PDB entry 7XF3 | X-ray diffraction, 1.91 A resolution | chains A and B of the 3 polymer chains in the assembly

# Chain A
Protein: MHC class I antigen
From: Homo sapiens
UniProtKB: F4NBQ1 (F4NBQ1_HUMAN); residues 1-274 here correspond to UniProt positions 25-298 (UniProt number = residue number + 24)
Chain sequence (276 residues; each row starts with the number of its first residue):
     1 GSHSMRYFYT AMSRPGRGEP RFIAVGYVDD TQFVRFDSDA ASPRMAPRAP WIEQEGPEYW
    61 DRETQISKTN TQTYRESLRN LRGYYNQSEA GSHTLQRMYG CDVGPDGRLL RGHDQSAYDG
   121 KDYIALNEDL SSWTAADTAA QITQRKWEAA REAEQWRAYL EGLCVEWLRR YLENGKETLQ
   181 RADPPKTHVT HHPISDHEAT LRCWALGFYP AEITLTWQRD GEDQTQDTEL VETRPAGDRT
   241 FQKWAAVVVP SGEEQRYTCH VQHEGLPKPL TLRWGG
Differences from the reference sequence: expression tag (275-276)
Cystine bridges: C101-C164, C203-C259

# Chain B
Protein: Beta-2-microglobulin
From: Homo sapiens
UniProtKB: P61769 (B2MG_HUMAN); residues 1-99 here correspond to UniProt positions 21-119 (UniProt number = residue number + 20)
Chain sequence (99 residues; numbered 1 to 99; the number before each row is that of its first residue):
     1 IQRTPKIQVY SRHPAENGKS NFLNCYVSGF HPSDIEVDLL KNGERIEKVE HSDLSFSKDW
    61 SFYLLYYTEF TPTEKDEYAC RVNHVTLSQP KIVKWDRDM
Swiss-Prot annotation at these positions:
  - modified residue: Q2 (Pyrrolidone carboxylic acid)
  - glycosylation: I1 (N-linked (Glc) (glycation) isoleucine), K19 (N-linked (Glc) (glycation) lysine), K41 (N-linked (Glc) (glycation) lysine), K48 (N-linked (Glc) (glycation) lysine), K58 (N-linked (Glc) (glycation) lysine), K91 (N-linked (Glc) (glycation) lysine), K94 (N-linked (Glc) (glycation) lysine)
Cystine bridges: C25-C80

# How chain A and chain B interact
Residue-residue contacts (53):
  F8(A) - S55(B)
  F8(A) - F56(B)
  Y9(A) - F56(B)
  T10(A) - F56(B)
  T10(A) - F62(B)
  M12(A) - S33(B)  hydrogen bond
  R17(A) - D34(B)  salt bridge
  V25(A) - L54(B)
  V25(A) - S55(B)
  Y27(A) - S55(B)
  Y27(A) - Y63(B)  hydrogen bond
  Q32(A) - D53(B)  hydrogen bond
  R35(A) - D53(B)  salt bridge
  R48(A) - D53(B)  salt bridge
  Q96(A) - H31(B)  hydrogen bond
  Q96(A) - F56(B)
  Q96(A) - W60(B)  hydrogen bond (side chain-backbone)
  Q96(A) - F62(B)
  R97(A) - F56(B)
  M98(A) - F56(B)  hydrophobic
  M98(A) - K58(B)
  M98(A) - W60(B)  hydrophobic
  Q115(A) - W60(B)
  S116(A) - W60(B)
  A117(A) - W60(B)  hydrophobic
  D119(A) - H31(B)
  G120(A) - R3(B)  hydrogen bond (backbone-side chain)
  G120(A) - H31(B)
  G120(A) - W60(B)
  D122(A) - W60(B)  hydrogen bond
  H192(A) - D98(B)  salt bridge
  R202(A) - D98(B)  hydrogen bond (side chain-backbone)
  R202(A) - M99(B)
  W204(A) - D98(B)
  W204(A) - M99(B)
  V231(A) - Q8(B)
  E232(A) - K6(B)  salt bridge
  E232(A) - Q8(B)  hydrogen bond (backbone-side chain)
  E232(A) - Y26(B)
  E232(A) - S28(B)  hydrogen bond
  R234(A) - Q8(B)  hydrogen bond
  R234(A) - Y10(B)
  R234(A) - M99(B)  hydrogen bond (side chain-backbone)
  P235(A) - Y10(B)  hydrogen bond (backbone-side chain)
  P235(A) - N24(B)
  P235(A) - Y26(B)
  A236(A) - R12(B)  hydrogen bond (backbone-side chain)
  A236(A) - N24(B)  hydrogen bond (backbone-side chain)
  G237(A) - R12(B)
  Q242(A) - Y10(B)
  Q242(A) - S11(B)  hydrogen bond (side chain-backbone)
  Q242(A) - R12(B)  hydrogen bond (side chain-backbone)
  W244(A) - M99(B)  hydrogen bond (side chain-backbone)
Interface residues without a listed pair, chain A (35 interface residues in all): I23, T94, L206, T233, D238
Interface residues without a listed pair, chain B (28 interface residues in all): I1, H13, P14, P32, S57, L65

# Overview
35 residues of chain A and 28 residues of chain B are in contact, with 18 hydrogen bonds and 5 salt bridges.
Among the polar pairs are R17(A)-D34(B), R35(A)-D53(B) and R48(A)-D53(B).
Here chain A is MHC class I antigen and chain B is Beta-2-microglobulin, both from Homo sapiens. Entry 7XF3
(The structure of HLA-B*1501/BM58-66AF9) was determined by X-ray diffraction.
